2J51 - chain A; structure by X-ray diffraction, 2.10 A resolution.

[Chain A]
Protein: STE20-like serine/threonine-protein kinase
Organism: Homo sapiens
Notes: EC 2.7.11.1; fragment: kinase domain, residues 19-320
Reference sequence: Q9H2G2 (SLK_HUMAN); residue numbers follow UniProt; this construct covers 19-320
Sequence (325 residues; each row starts with the number of its first residue; numbers below 1 keep their minus sign (Met-4 is residue -4)):
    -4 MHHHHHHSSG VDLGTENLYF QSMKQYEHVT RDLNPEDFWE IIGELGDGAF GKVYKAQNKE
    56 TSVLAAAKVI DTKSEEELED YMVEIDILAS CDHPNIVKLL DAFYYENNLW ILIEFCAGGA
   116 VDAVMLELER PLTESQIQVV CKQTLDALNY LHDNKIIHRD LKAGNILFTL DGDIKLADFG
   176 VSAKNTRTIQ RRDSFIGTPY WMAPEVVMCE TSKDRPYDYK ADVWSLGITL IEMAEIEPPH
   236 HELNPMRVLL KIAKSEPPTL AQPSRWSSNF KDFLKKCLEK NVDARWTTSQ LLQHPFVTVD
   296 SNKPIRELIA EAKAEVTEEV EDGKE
Unresolved in the structure: -4 to 20, 309-320
Sequence notes: conflict Thr25 (Lys in Q9H2G2)
Curated features (UniProtKB/Swiss-Prot):
  - active site: Asp155 (Proton acceptor)
  - binding site (ATP): Leu40 to Val48, Lys63
  - modified residue: Thr183 (Phosphothreonine), Ser189 (Phosphoserine)
  - mutagenesis: Lys63 (K63R: Loss of activity)
Small-molecule neighbours: cdk 1/2 inhibitor (DKI; 5-amino-3-{[4-(aminosulfonyl)phenyl]amino}-N-(2,6-difluorophenyl)-1H-1,2,4-triazole-1-carbothioamide): Leu40, Val48, Ala61, Lys63, Val92, Ile108, Glu109, Phe110, Cys111, Ala112, Gly114, Ala118, Gly159, Asn160, Leu162, Ala172, Asp173
What the authors report for this chain:
  - binding site for cdk 1/2 inhibitor: Leu40, Glu109, Cys111
  - mutagenesis - W196A, W196R: decreased stability
  - mutagenesis - Y195A: unchanged binding to dimerized
  - mutagenesis - Q185P: unchanged stability
  - mutagenesis - Q185P: abolished catalytic activity on autophosphorylation
  - mutagenesis - T183A: decreased catalytic activity on autophosphorylation
  - mutagenesis - S189A: unchanged catalytic activity on autophosphorylated
  - contacts within the chain: Asp81-Lys179 (hydrogen bond)
  - conformationally variable residues (order/disorder transition): Arg186, Arg187
  - self-association interface (contacts with another copy of this molecule): Tyr195, Trp196
  - catalytic residues: Asp155 (proposed by the authors, not directly observed)

[In short]
Chain A binds cdk 1/2 inhibitor. UniProt lists active-site residue Asp155, 10 ATP-binding residues and one
mutagenesis site. From the paper: the catalytic residue Asp155; W196A and W196R reduce stability; 6
substitutions were tested in all.
Chain A is STE20-like serine/threonine-protein kinase (Homo sapiens); the structure, Crystal structure of
Human STE20-like kinase bound to 5-Amino-3-((4-(aminosulfonyl)phenyl)amino)
-N-(2,6-difluorophenyl)-1H-1,2,4-triazole- 1-carbothioamide, was determined by X-ray diffraction (same
publication as 2UV2, 2JFL, 2JFM, 2J7T and 2J90).
